Entry 6NKS (X-ray diffraction, 2.35 A resolution); this record covers chains A and T of the 4 polymer chains in the assembly.

Chain A:
Protein: DNA polymerase beta
Source organism: Homo sapiens
Notes: EC 2.7.7.7, 4.2.99.-
Reference sequence: P06746 (DPOLB_HUMAN); residue numbers follow UniProt; this construct covers 1-335
Amino-acid sequence (335 residues; numbered 1 to 335; the number before each row is that of its first residue):
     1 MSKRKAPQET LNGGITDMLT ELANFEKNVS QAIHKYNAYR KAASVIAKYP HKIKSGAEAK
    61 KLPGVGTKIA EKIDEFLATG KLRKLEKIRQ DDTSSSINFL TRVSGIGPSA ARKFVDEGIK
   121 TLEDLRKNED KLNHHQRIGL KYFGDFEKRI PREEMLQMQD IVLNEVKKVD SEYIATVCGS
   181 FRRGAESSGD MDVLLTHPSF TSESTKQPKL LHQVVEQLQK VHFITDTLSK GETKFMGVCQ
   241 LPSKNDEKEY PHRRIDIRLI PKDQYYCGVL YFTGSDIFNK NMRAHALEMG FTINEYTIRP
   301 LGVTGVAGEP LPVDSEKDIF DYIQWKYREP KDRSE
Unresolved in the structure: 1-9
Sequence notes: engineered mutation Met289 (Lys in P06746)
Ion coordination: Na+ site 1: Lys60, Leu62 (shared with 1 residue of chain D); Na+ site 2: Thr101, Val103, Ile106 (shared with 1 residue of chain P); Mg2+: Asp190, Asp192 (together with GFH); Na+ site 3: Asp190, Asp192, Asp256 (together with GFH)
Small-molecule neighbours: GFH (2'-deoxy-5'-O-[(R)-{[(R)-[(R)-fluoro(phosphono)methyl](hydroxy)phosphoryl]oxy}(hydroxy)phosphoryl]guanosine): Arg149, Gly179, Ser180, Arg183, Ser188, Gly189, Asp190, Asp192, Tyr271, Phe272, Thr273, Gly274, Ser275, Asp276, Asn279, Arg283
UniProt features mapped onto this chain:
  - region: Arg183 to Asp192 (DNA-binding)
  - active site: Lys72 (Nucleophile)
  - binding site (K(+)): Lys60, Leu62, Val65, Thr101, Val103, Ile106
  - binding site (Na(+)): Lys60, Leu62, Val65, Thr101, Val103, Ile106
  - binding site (dATP): Arg149, Ser180, Arg183, Gly189, Asp190
  - binding site (dCTP): Arg149, Ser180, Arg183, Gly189, Asp190
  - binding site (dGTP): Arg149, Ser180, Arg183, Gly189, Asp190, Asp192
  - binding site (dTTP): Arg149, Ser180, Arg183, Gly189, Asp190
  - binding site (Mg(2+)): Asp190, Asp192, Asp256
  - modified residue: Lys72 (N6-acetyllysine), Arg83 (Omega-N-methylarginine), Arg152 (Omega-N-methylarginine)
  - cross-link (Glycyl lysine isopeptide (Lys-Gly)): Lys41 (interchain with G-Cter in ubiquitin), Lys61 (interchain with G-Cter in ubiquitin), Lys81 (interchain with G-Cter in ubiquitin)
  - natural variant: Leu22 (L22P: Found in a gastric cancer sample; uncertain significance), Tyr39 (Y39C: Found in a gastric cancer sample; uncertain significance), Gly118 (G118V: Decreased DNA-directed DNA polymerase activity), Arg137 (R137Q: Decreased function in base-excision repair), Arg149 (R149I: Decreased DNA-directed DNA polymerase activity), Asp160 (D160N: Found in a gastric cancer sample; uncertain significance), Cys239 (C239R: Found in a gastric cancer sample; uncertain significance), Met289 (K289M: Found in a colon cancer sample; uncertain significance; this construct carries the variant), Asn294 (N294D: Found in a gastric cancer sample; uncertain significance), Glu295 (E295K: Found in a gastric cancer sample; uncertain significance)
  - mutagenesis: Phe25 (F25W: No effect on 5'-dRP lyase activity. Decreased ssDNA binding), His34 (H34G: Decreased 5'-dRP lyase activity. Decreased ssDNA binding), Lys35 (K35A: Decreased 5'-dRP lyase activity. Decreased ssDNA binding. Loss of 5'-dRP lyase activity; when associated with A-68 and A-72. Decreased ssDNA binding; when associated with A-68 and A-72 ...), Tyr39 (Y39F: No effect on 5'-dRP lyase activity; Y39Q: Abolishes DNA polymerase and 5'-dRP lyase activity), Lys41 (K41R: Abolishes ubiquitination; when associated with R-61 and R-81), Lys60 (K60A: Decreased 5'-dRP lyase activity. Decreased ssDNA binding), Lys61 (K61R: Abolishes ubiquitination; when associated with R-41 and R-81), Lys68 (K68A: No effect on 5'-dRP lyase activity. Decreased ssDNA binding. Loss of 5'-dRP lyase activity; when associated with A-35 and A-72. Decreased ssDNA binding; when associated with A-35 and A-72 ...), Glu71 (E71Q: No effect on 5'-dRP lyase activity. No effect on structure shown by circular dichroism. No effect on ssDNA binding), Lys72 (K72A: Severely reduced 5'-dRP lyase activity. Does not affect ssDNA binding. Loss of 5'-dRP lyase activity; when associated with A-35 and A-68. Decreased ssDNA binding ...), Glu75 (E75A: Slightly decreased 5'-dRP lyase activity. Decreased ssDNA binding. No effect on structure shown by circular dichroism), Lys81 (K81R: Abolishes ubiquitination; when associated with R-41 and R-61), 5 further mutagenesis entries in UniProt

Chain T:
Molecule: 16-nt DNA strand
Sequence (16 nucleotides; numbered 1 to 16; the number before each row is that of its first residue):
     1 CCGACCGCGC ATCAGC

Interface between chain A and chain T:
Contacting residue pairs - 24 pairs, chain A then chain T:
  His34(A) - DC5(T)  stacking on the base
  Ser229(A) - DC10(T)  phosphate contact
  Ser229(A) - DA11(T)  sugar contact
  Lys230(A) - DC10(T)  hydrogen bond to the phosphate
  Lys230(A) - DA11(T)  hydrogen bond to the phosphate
  Gly231(A) - DC10(T)  phosphate contact
  Glu232(A) - DC10(T)  hydrogen bond to the phosphate
  Thr233(A) - DG9(T)  hydrogen bond to the phosphate
  Thr233(A) - DC10(T)  hydrogen bond to the phosphate
  Lys234(A) - DG9(T)  sugar contact
  Lys234(A) - DC10(T)  hydrogen bond to the phosphate
  Arg258(A) - DG9(T)  sugar contact
  Tyr271(A) - DG7(T)  base contact
  Lys280(A) - DC6(T)  salt bridge to the phosphate
  Arg283(A) - DC6(T)  hydrogen bond to the base
  Arg283(A) - DG7(T)  hydrogen bond to the sugar
  Leu287(A) - DC6(T)  phosphate contact
  Leu287(A) - DG7(T)  phosphate contact
  Thr292(A) - DG7(T)  hydrogen bond to the phosphate
  Ile293(A) - DG7(T)  sugar contact
  Asn294(A) - DG7(T)  phosphate contact
  Asn294(A) - DC8(T)  hydrogen bond to the phosphate
  Glu295(A) - DC8(T)  sugar contact
  Tyr296(A) - DG9(T)  hydrogen bond to the phosphate
Also at the interface, not in a pair above, chain A (20 interface residues in all): Asn133, His134, Ala284
Also at the interface, not in a pair above, chain T (8 interface residues in all): DT12

Overview:
20 residues of chain A face 8 of chain T across their interface, with 11 hydrogen bonds, 1 salt bridge and 1
aromatic stacking contact. Polar contacts include Arg283(A)-DC6(T), Arg283(A)-DG7(T) and Lys230(A)-DC10(T).
Bound to chain A: compound GFH.
Here chain A is DNA polymerase beta (Homo sapiens) and chain T is a 16-nt DNA strand. Entry 6NKS (Ternary
complex crystal structure of K289M variant of DNA polymerase Beta with beta-gamma CHF analog of ...) was
determined by X-ray diffraction (same publication as 6NKR, 6NKT, 6NKU, 6NKV, 6NKW, 6NKX and 3 further
entries).
